Entry 6WLZ (electron microscopy, 2.90 A resolution); this record covers chains C and G of the 17 polymer chains in the assembly.

Chain C:
Name: V-type proton ATPase catalytic subunit A
From: Homo sapiens
Notes: EC 7.1.2.2
Reference sequence: P38606 (VATA_HUMAN); numbering as in UniProt (aligned over 1-617)
Chain sequence (617 residues; each row starts with the number of its first residue):
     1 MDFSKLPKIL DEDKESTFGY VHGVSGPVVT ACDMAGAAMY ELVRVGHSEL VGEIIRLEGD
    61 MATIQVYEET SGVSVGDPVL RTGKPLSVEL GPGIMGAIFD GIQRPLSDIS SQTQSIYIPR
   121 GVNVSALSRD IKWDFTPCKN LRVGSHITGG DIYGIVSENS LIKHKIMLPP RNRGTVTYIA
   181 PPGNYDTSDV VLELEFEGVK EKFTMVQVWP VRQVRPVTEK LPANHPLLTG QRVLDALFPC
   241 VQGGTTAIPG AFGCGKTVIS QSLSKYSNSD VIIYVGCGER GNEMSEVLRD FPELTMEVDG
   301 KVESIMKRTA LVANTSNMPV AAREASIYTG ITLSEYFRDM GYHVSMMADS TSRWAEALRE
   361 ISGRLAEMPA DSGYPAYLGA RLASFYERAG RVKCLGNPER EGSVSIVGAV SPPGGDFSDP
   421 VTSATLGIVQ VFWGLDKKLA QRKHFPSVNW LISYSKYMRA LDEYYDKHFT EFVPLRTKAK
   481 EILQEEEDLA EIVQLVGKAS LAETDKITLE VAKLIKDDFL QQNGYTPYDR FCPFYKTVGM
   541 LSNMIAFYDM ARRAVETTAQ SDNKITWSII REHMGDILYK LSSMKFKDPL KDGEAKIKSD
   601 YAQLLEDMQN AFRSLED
Disordered / not traced: 1-16, 617
Ligand contacts: ADP (adenosine-5'-diphosphate): A251, F252, G253, C254, G255, K256, T257, V258, R280, E283, F445, P446, Q522, N523, G524, Y525
Curated features (UniProtKB/Swiss-Prot):
  - binding site (ATP): G250 to T257
  - modified residue: T136 (Phosphothreonine), S384 (Phosphoserine)
  - natural variant: D11 (D11N: Found in a patient with autism spectrum disorder; uncertain significance), P27 (P27R: In IECEE3; uncertain significance), G72 (G72D: In ARCL2D), D100 (D100Y: In IECEE3), P249 (P249R: Found in a patient with severe developmental disorder; uncertain significance), R338 (R338C: In ARCL2D), D349 (D349N: In IECEE3), D371 (D371G: In IECEE3; uncertain significance)
  - mutagenesis: K256 (K256Q: Complete loss of interaction with Rabies virus protein M; when associated with Q-279), E279 (E279Q: Complete loss of interaction with Rabies virus protein M; when associated with Q-256)

Chain G:
Name: V-type proton ATPase subunit D
From: Homo sapiens
Reference sequence: Q9Y5K8 (VATD_HUMAN); residue numbers follow UniProt; this construct covers 1-247
Chain sequence (247 residues; numbered 1 to 247; the number before each row is that of its first residue):
     1 MSGKDRIEIF PSRMAQTIMK ARLKGAQTGR NLLKKKSDAL TLRFRQILKK IIETKMLMGE
    61 VMREAAFSLA EAKFTAGDFS TTVIQNVNKA QVKIRAKKDN VAGVTLPVFE HYHEGTDSYE
   121 LTGLARGGEQ LAKLKRNYAK AVELLVELAS LQTSFVTLDE AIKITNRRVN AIEHVIIPRI
   181 ERTLAYIITE LDEREREEFY RLKKIQEKKK ILKEKSEKDL EQRRAAGEVL EPANLLAEEK
   241 DEDLLFE
Disordered / not traced: 1-3, 217-247

How chain C and chain G interact:
Pairs across the interface (14):
  A366(C) with K208(G), hydrogen bond (backbone-side chain)
  E367(C) with K204(G)
  M368(C) with I205(G), hydrophobic
  P369(C) with Y200(G), hydrophobic; R201(G)
  A370(C) with R201(G), hydrogen bond (backbone-side chain)
  S372(C) with E197(G)
  D416(C) with R6(G), salt bridge; Y186(G), hydrogen bond
  Q494(C) with V175(G)
  L495(C) with R167(G); A171(G); V175(G), hydrophobic
  V496(C) with R167(G)
Other interface residues (no listed pair), chain C (11 interface residues in all): S418
Other interface residues (no listed pair), chain G (13 interface residues in all): I176, R179

Overview:
11 residues of chain C face 13 of chain G across their interface; the contacts include 3 hydrogen bonds and 1
salt bridge. Among the polar pairs are D416(C)-R6(G), A366(C)-K208(G) and A370(C)-R201(G). Chain C binds ADP.
Chain C is V-type proton ATPase catalytic subunit A and chain G is V-type proton ATPase subunit D, both from
Homo sapiens; the structure, The V1 region of human V-ATPase in state 1 (focused refinement), was determined
by electron microscopy.
